Entry 5JJ1 (X-ray diffraction, 3.30 A resolution); this record covers chains K and L of the 12 polymer chains in the assembly.

# Chain K (and L)
Protein: Portal protein
From: Enterobacteria phage P22
Notes: chain L of this document is another copy of the same molecule, construct and numbering; everything in this record applies to it too
UniProtKB: P26744 (PORTL_BPP22); residue numbers follow UniProt; this construct covers 1-602
Chain sequence (610 residues; row label = number of the first residue in the row):
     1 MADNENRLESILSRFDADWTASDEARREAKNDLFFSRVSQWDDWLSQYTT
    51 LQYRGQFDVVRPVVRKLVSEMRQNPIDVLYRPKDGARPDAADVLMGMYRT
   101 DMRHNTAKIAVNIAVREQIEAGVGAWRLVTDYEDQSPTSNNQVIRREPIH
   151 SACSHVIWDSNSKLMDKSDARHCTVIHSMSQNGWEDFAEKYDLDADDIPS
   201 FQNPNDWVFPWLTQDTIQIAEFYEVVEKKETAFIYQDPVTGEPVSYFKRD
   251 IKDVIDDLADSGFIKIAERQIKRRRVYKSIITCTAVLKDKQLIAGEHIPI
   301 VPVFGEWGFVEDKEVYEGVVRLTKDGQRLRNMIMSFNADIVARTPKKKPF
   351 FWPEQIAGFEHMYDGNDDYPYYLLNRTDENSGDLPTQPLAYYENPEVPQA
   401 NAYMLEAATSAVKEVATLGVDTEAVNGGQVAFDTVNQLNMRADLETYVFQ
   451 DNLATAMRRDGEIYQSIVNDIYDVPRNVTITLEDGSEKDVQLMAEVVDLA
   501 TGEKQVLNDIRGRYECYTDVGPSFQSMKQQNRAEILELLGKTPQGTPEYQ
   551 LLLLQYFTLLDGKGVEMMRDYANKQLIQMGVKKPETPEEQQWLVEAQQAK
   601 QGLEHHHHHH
Not modelled in the structure: 1-8, 594-610
Differences from the reference sequence: expression tag (603-610)

# Interface between chain K and chain L
Residue-residue contacts - 88 pairs, chain K then chain L:
  Arg14(K) - Trp184(L)
  Ala17(K) - Asn182(L)
  Leu79(K) - Lys563(L)
  Tyr80(K) - Lys563(L)
  Asp159(K) - Asn182(L)
  Lys163(K) - Lys108(L)
  Lys163(K) - Arg127(L)
  Lys163(K) - His150(L)
  Val226(K) - Glu185(L)
  Glu227(K) - Glu185(L)
  Lys228(K) - Glu185(L)  salt bridge
  Lys228(K) - Ala188(L)
  Lys228(K) - Glu189(L)
  Lys229(K) - Glu189(L)  hydrogen bond (backbone-side chain)
  Glu230(K) - Glu189(L)
  Lys248(K) - Lys190(L)  hydrogen bond (side chain-backbone)
  Lys248(K) - Tyr191(L)
  Asp250(K) - Asp131(L)
  Asp250(K) - Tyr132(L)
  Asp250(K) - Gln291(L)  hydrogen bond
  Ile251(K) - Lys290(L)
  Ile251(K) - Gln291(L)
  Ile251(K) - Leu292(L)
  Glu306(K) - Ile109(L)
  Trp307(K) - Ile113(L)
  Val310(K) - Ser151(L)  hydrogen bond (backbone-side chain)
  Glu311(K) - Met179(L)
  Val315(K) - Trp41(L)
  Gly318(K) - Arg61(L)  hydrogen bond (backbone-side chain)
  Leu322(K) - Phe57(L)
  Leu322(K) - Asp58(L)
  Leu322(K) - Val59(L)
  Lys324(K) - Tyr53(L)
  Lys324(K) - Gln56(L)
  Asp325(K) - Gln56(L)  hydrogen bond (backbone-backbone)
  Asp325(K) - Met334(L)
  Arg328(K) - Tyr53(L)
  Leu329(K) - Ala338(L)  hydrophobic
  Met332(K) - Val341(L)  hydrophobic
  Ser335(K) - Lys346(L)  hydrogen bond (backbone-side chain)
  Asp339(K) - Lys346(L)
  Ala342(K) - Gly365(L)
  Ala342(K) - Asp367(L)
  Arg343(K) - Gly365(L)
  Thr344(K) - Gly365(L)
  Thr344(K) - Asn366(L)
  Pro345(K) - Gly365(L)
  Pro345(K) - Asn366(L)
  Pro345(K) - Tyr371(L)  hydrogen bond (backbone-side chain)
  Lys346(K) - Tyr369(L)
  Lys346(K) - Pro370(L)
  Lys346(K) - Tyr371(L)  hydrogen bond (side chain-backbone)
  Pro385(K) - Asp383(L)
  Pro385(K) - Pro385(L)
  Thr386(K) - Asp383(L)  hydrogen bond
  Leu389(K) - Gln387(L)
  Tyr392(K) - Tyr371(L)  hydrogen bond
  Glu396(K) - Lys347(L)  salt bridge
  Gln399(K) - Val397(L)
  Tyr403(K) - Ala402(L)  hydrophobic
  Tyr403(K) - Tyr403(L)  hydrophobic
  Glu414(K) - Val59(L)
  Glu414(K) - Pro62(L)
  Glu414(K) - Arg330(L)  salt bridge
  Val415(K) - Val59(L)  hydrophobic
  Thr417(K) - Lys66(L)
  Leu418(K) - Arg65(L)
  Leu418(K) - Lys66(L)
  Gln429(K) - Arg72(L)  hydrogen bond (backbone-side chain)
  Gln429(K) - Gln73(L)  hydrogen bond
  Val430(K) - Arg72(L)  hydrogen bond (backbone-side chain)
  Ala431(K) - Arg72(L)
  Thr434(K) - Arg72(L)  hydrogen bond
  Val435(K) - Lys108(L)
  Phe449(K) - Arg103(L)
  Arg511(K) - Ser139(L)
  Arg511(K) - Asn141(L)  hydrogen bond
  Tyr517(K) - Arg103(L)  hydrogen bond
  Ser526(K) - Lys563(L)  hydrogen bond
  Met527(K) - Lys563(L)
  Leu538(K) - Leu539(L)  hydrophobic
  Met579(K) - Tyr571(L)  hydrogen bond (backbone-side chain)
  Gly580(K) - Tyr571(L)
  Val581(K) - Tyr571(L)  hydrogen bond (backbone-side chain)
  Lys583(K) - Gly564(L)  hydrogen bond (side chain-backbone)
  Lys583(K) - Val565(L)
  Lys583(K) - Glu566(L)
  Lys583(K) - Met567(L)
Interface residues without a listed pair, chain K (85 interface residues in all): Ser13, Pro82, Lys252, Phe304, Gly305, Gly308, Glu317, Val319, Phe336, Val341, Ala357, Leu384, Gln387, Met404, Ala407, Ala411, Lys413, Gly427, Thr518, Val520, Lys528, Asn531, Leu539, Thr546, Pro547, Gln555
Interface residues without a listed pair, chain L (73 interface residues in all): Met102, Asn105, Asn112, Glu133, Thr138, Glu147, Asp192, Gln399, Leu405, Tyr549, Leu553, Thr558, Leu559, Gly562

# Overview
85 residues of chain K face 73 of chain L across their interface; the contacts include 21 hydrogen bonds and 3
salt bridges. Among the polar pairs are Lys228(K)-Glu185(L), Glu396(K)-Lys347(L) and Glu414(K)-Arg330(L).
Chain K and chain L are both Portal protein (Enterobacteria phage P22); the structure, Structure of the
Immature Procapsid Conformation of P22 Portal Protein, was determined by X-ray diffraction, deposited together
with 5JJ3.
